Entry 8OLL (X-ray diffraction, 2.70 A resolution); this record covers chains A and B of the 14 polymer chains in the assembly.

# Chain A (and B)
Protein: ATP-dependent Clp protease proteolytic subunit
From: Staphylococcus aureus
Notes: EC 3.4.21.92; chain B of this document is another copy of the same molecule, construct and numbering; everything in this record applies to it too
UniProt: Q6GIM3 (CLPP_STAAR); residue numbers follow UniProt; this construct covers 1-195
Chain sequence (203 residues; numbered 1 to 203; the number before each row is that of its first residue):
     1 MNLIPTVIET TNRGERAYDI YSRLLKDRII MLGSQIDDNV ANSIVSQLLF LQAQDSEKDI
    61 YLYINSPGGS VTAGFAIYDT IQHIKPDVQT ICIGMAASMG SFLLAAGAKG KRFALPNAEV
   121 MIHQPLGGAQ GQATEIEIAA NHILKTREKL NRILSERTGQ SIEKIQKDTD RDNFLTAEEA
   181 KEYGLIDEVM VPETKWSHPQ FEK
Unresolved in the structure: 1, 194-203 (chain B: 11-13, 194-203)
Construct notes: expression tag (196-203)
UniProt features mapped onto this chain:
  - active site: S98 (Nucleophile), H123
Covalent attachments: Cystargolide A (bound) (VSZ) linked to S98
Ligand contacts: Cystargolide A (bound) (VSZ): P67, G68, G69, S70, V71, A97, M99, H123, P125, L126, G127, G128, H142, I143, T146
Reported in the primary citation:
  - binding site for Cystargolide A (bound): S98

# Chain A / chain B interface
Residue-residue contacts (67):
  T11(A) with L3(B)
  R13(A) with N2(B), hydrogen bond (backbone-side chain); L3(B)
  G14(A) with L3(B)
  E15(A) with L3(B)
  R16(A) with L3(B); I4(B), hydrogen bond (side chain-backbone); T6(B)
  A17(A) with P5(B); T6(B), hydrogen bond (backbone-backbone)
  Y18(A) with T6(B)
  D19(A) with T6(B), hydrogen bond (backbone-backbone); V7(B); I8(B)
  Y21(A) with I8(B), hydrophobic
  S22(A) with T6(B), hydrogen bond (side chain-backbone); V7(B); I8(B), hydrogen bond (side chain-backbone)
  L25(A) with I8(B), hydrophobic; I20(B), hydrophobic
  D38(A) with G33(B); N65(B)
  N39(A) with E9(B); Y21(B); G33(B)
  N42(A) with Y21(B); M31(B); G33(B)
  S43(A) with I8(B); E9(B), hydrogen bond; Y21(B)
  V45(A) with M31(B), hydrophobic; I93(B), hydrophobic
  S46(A) with I20(B); Y21(B); L24(B); M31(B)
  Q47(A) with I8(B)
  L49(A) with Y63(B)
  F50(A) with I20(B), hydrophobic; R23(B); L24(B), hydrophobic
  Q54(A) with R23(B)
  T72(A) with G94(B); M95(B)
  F75(A) with N117(B)
  A76(A) with N65(B); G94(B)
  Y78(A) with N117(B)
  D79(A) with L115(B); P116(B); N117(B), hydrogen bond (side chain-backbone); A118(B), hydrogen bond (side chain-backbone)
  Q82(A) with P192(B)
  H83(A) with M190(B), hydrogen bond
  Q132(A) with R171(B), hydrogen bond
  T134(A) with R171(B)
  E135(A) with R171(B)
  I138(A) with R171(B); D172(B)
  H142(A) with E119(B), salt bridge; F174(B)
  K145(A) with E179(B), salt bridge
  K149(A) with N117(B), hydrogen bond (side chain-backbone); E119(B), salt bridge
  R152(A) with N117(B)
  I153(A) with N117(B)
Other interface residues (no listed pair), chain A (41 interface residues in all): A41, A73, T80, T146
Other interface residues (no listed pair), chain B (35 interface residues in all): L32, S34, P67, T176, V191

# Summary
The interface between chain A and chain B involves 41 residues on one side and 35 on the other; the contacts
include 12 hydrogen bonds and 3 salt bridges. Polar contacts include H142(A)-E119(B), K145(A)-E179(B) and
K149(A)-E119(B). Covalently linked Cystargolide A (bound): at S98(A). The paper reports a binding site for
Cystargolide A (bound) at S98(A).
Chain A and chain B are both ATP-dependent Clp protease proteolytic subunit (Staphylococcus aureus); the
structure, Staphylococcus aureus ClpP in complex with the natural product beta-lactone inhibitor Cystargolide
A at 2.7 A ..., was determined by X-ray diffraction (same publication as 8R03, 8R04, 8R05 and 8OLR).
